Entry 5S5S (X-ray diffraction, 2.36 A resolution); this record covers chains A and F of the 6 polymer chains in the assembly.

[Chain A]
Protein: Tubulin alpha-1B chain
Organism: Bos taurus
Reference sequence: P81947 (TBA1B_BOVIN); numbering as in UniProt (aligned over 1-451)
Chain sequence (451 residues; each row starts with the number of its first residue):
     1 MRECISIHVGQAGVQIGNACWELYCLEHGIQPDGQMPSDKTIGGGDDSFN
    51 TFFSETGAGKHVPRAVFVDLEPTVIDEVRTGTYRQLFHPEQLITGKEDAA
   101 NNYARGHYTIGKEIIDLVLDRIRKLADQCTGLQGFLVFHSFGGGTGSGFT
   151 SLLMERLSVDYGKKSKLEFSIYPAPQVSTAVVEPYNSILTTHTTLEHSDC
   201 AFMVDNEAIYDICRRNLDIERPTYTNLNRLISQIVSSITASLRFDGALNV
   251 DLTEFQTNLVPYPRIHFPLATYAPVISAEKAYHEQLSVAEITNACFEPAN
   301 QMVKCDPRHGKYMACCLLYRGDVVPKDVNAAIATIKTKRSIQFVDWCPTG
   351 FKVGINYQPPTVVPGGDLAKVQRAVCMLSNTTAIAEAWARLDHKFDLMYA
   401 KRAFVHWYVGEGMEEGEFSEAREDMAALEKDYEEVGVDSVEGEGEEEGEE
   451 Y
Disordered / not traced: 439-451
Ion coordination: Ca2+: Asp39, Thr41, Gly44, Glu55
Residues lining bound ligands: GTP (guanosine-5'-triphosphate): Gly10, Gln11, Ala12, Gln15, Ile16, Asp69, Asp98, Ala99, Ala100, Asn101, Ser140, Gly142, Gly143, Gly144, Thr145, Gly146, Ile171, Pro173, Val177, Ser178, Glu183, Asn206, Tyr224, Leu227, Asn228, Ile231

[Chain F]
Protein: Tubulin-Tyrosine Ligase
Organism: Gallus gallus
Reference sequence: E1BQ43 (E1BQ43_CHICK); residue numbers follow UniProt; this construct covers 1-378
Chain sequence (384 residues; row label = number of the first residue in the row):
     1 MYTFVVRDENSSVYAEVSRLLLATGQWKRLRKDNPRFNLMLGERNRLPFG
    51 RLGHEPGLVQLVNYYRGADKLCRKASLVKLIKTSPELSESCTWFPESYVI
   101 YPTNLKTPVAPAQNGIRHLINNTRTDEREVFLAAYNRRREGREGNVWIAK
   151 SSAGAKGEGILISSEASELLDFIDEQGQVHVIQKYLEKPLLLEPGHRKFD
   201 IRSWVLVDHLYNIYLYREGVLRTSSEPYNSANFQDKTCHLTNHCIQKEYS
   251 KNYGRYEEGNEMFFEEFNQYLMDALNTTLENSILLQIKHIIRSCLMCIEP
   301 AISTKHLHYQSFQLFGFDFMVDEELKVWLIEVNGAPACAQKLYAELCQGI
   351 VDVAISSVFPLADTGQKTSQPTSIFIKLHHHHHH
Disordered / not traced: 106-124, 156-158, 363-370, 383-384
Sequence notes: expression tag (379-384)
Ion coordination: Mg2+: Glu331, Asn333 (together with AMP-PCP)
Residues lining bound ligands: AMP-PCP (ACP; phosphomethylphosphonic acid adenylate ester): Lys74, Pro95, Ile148, Lys150, Ala155, Gln183, Lys184, Tyr185, Leu186, Lys198, Asp200, Arg202, Arg222, His239, Leu240, Thr241, Asn242, Asp318, Met320, Ile330, Glu331, Asn333

[Interface between chain A and chain F]
Contacting residue pairs (22):
  Gln176(A) - Pro56(F)
  Glu207(A) - His54(F)  salt bridge
  Glu297(A) - His306(F)
  Pro298(A) - Leu307(F)  hydrophobic
  Lys304(A) - His54(F)
  Asp306(A) - Arg66(F)
  Asp306(A) - Leu307(F)
  Arg308(A) - Pro300(F)  hydrogen bond (side chain-backbone)
  Arg308(A) - Ala301(F)  hydrogen bond (side chain-backbone)
  Arg308(A) - Ile302(F)
  Arg308(A) - Ser303(F)  hydrogen bond (side chain-backbone)
  His309(A) - Arg66(F)  hydrogen bond (side chain-backbone)
  His309(A) - Gly67(F)
  His309(A) - Ala301(F)  hydrogen bond (side chain-backbone)
  Lys338(A) - Pro300(F)
  Ser340(A) - Ala301(F)
  Glu386(A) - Gly50(F)
  Glu386(A) - Arg66(F)  salt bridge
  Arg390(A) - Gly50(F)
  Arg390(A) - His54(F)  hydrogen bond
  His393(A) - Arg51(F)
  Glu433(A) - Arg46(F)  salt bridge
Other interface residues (no listed pair), chain A (16 interface residues in all): Pro175, Cys305
Other interface residues (no listed pair), chain F (15 interface residues in all): Gly53, His308

[In short]
16 residues of chain A and 15 residues of chain F are in contact; the contacts include 6 hydrogen bonds and 3
salt bridges. Polar pairs include Glu207(A)-His54(F), Glu386(A)-Arg66(F) and Glu433(A)-Arg46(F). Ligands of
chain A: GTP. Bound to chain F: AMP-PCP.
Here chain A is Tubulin alpha-1B chain (Bos taurus) and chain F is Tubulin-Tyrosine Ligase (Gallus gallus).
Entry 5S5S (Tubulin-Z166605480-complex) was determined by X-ray diffraction, deposited together with 5S4L,
5S4M, 5S4N, 5S4O, 5S4P, 5S4Q and 52 further entries.
